PDB entry 5YL2 | X-ray diffraction, 2.09 A resolution | chains A and B of the 6 polymer chains in the assembly

# Chain A
Molecule: Tubulin alpha-1B chain
Organism: Sus scrofa
Reference sequence: Q2XVP4 (TBA1B_PIG); numbering as in UniProt (aligned over 1-451)
Chain sequence (451 residues; each row starts with the number of its first residue):
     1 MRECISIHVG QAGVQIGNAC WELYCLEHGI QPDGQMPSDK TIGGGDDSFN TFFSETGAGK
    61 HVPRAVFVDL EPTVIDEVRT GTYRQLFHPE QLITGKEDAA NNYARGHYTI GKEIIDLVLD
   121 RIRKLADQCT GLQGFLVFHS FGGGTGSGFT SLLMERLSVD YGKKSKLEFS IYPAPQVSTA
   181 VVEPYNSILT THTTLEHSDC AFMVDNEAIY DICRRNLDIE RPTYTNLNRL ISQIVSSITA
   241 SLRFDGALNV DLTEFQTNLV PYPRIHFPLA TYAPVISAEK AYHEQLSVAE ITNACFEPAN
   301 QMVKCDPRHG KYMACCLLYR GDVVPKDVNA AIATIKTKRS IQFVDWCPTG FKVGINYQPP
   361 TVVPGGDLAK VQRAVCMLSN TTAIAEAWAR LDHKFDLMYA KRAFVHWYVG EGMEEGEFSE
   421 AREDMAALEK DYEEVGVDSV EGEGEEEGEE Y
Unresolved in the structure: 438-451
Swiss-Prot annotation at these positions:
  - motif: Met1 to Cys4 (MREC motif)
  - active site: Glu254
  - binding site (GTP): Gly10, Gln11, Ala12, Gln15, Glu71, Ala99, Ser140, Gly143, Gly144, Thr145, Gly146, Thr179, Glu183, Asn206, Tyr224, Asn228, Leu252
  - binding site (Mg(2+)): Glu71
  - site: Tyr451 (Involved in polymerization)
  - modified residue: Lys40 (N6,N6,N6-trimethyllysine), Ser48 (Phosphoserine), Ser232 (Phosphoserine), Tyr282 (3'-nitrotyrosine), Arg339 (Omega-N-methylarginine), Ser439 (Phosphoserine), Glu443 (5-glutamyl polyglutamate), Glu445 (5-glutamyl polyglutamate), Tyr451 (3'-nitrotyrosine)
  - cross-link (Glycyl lysine isopeptide (Lys-Gly)): Lys326 (interchain with G-Cter in ubiquitin), Lys370 (interchain with G-Cter in ubiquitin)
Bound ions: Ca2+: Asp39, Thr41, Gly44, Glu55
Small-molecule neighbours:
  - 8WU ((E)-1-(5-methoxy-2,2-dimethyl-chromen-8-yl)-3-(4-methoxy-3-oxidanyl-phenyl)prop-2-en-1-one): Thr179, Ala180, Val181
  - GTP (guanosine-5'-triphosphate): Gly10, Gln11, Ala12, Gln15, Ile16, Asp69, Glu71, Asp98, Ala99, Ala100, Asn101, Ser140, Gly142, Gly143, Gly144, Thr145, Gly146, Ile171, Pro173, Val177, Ser178, Thr179, Glu183, Asn206, Tyr224, Leu227, Asn228, Ile231
From the paper describing this entry:
  - binding site for 8WU: Thr179

# Chain B
Molecule: Tubulin beta chain
Organism: Sus scrofa
Reference sequence: A0A287AGU7 (A0A287AGU7_PIG); residues 1-445 here = UniProt positions 1-445
Chain sequence (445 residues; each row starts with the number of its first residue):
     1 MREIVHIQAG QCGNQIGAKF WEVISDEHGI DPTGSYHGDS DLQLERINVY YNEATGNKYV
    61 PRAILVDLEP GTMDSVRSGP FGQIFRPDNF VFGQSGAGNN WAKGHYTEGA ELVDSVLDVV
   121 RKESESCDCL QGFQLTHSLG GGTGSGMGTL LISKIREEYP DRIMNTFSVM PSPKVSDTVV
   181 EPYNATLSVH QLVENTDETY CIDNEALYDI CFRTLKLTTP TYGDLNHLVS ATMSGVTTCL
   241 RFPGQLNADL RKLAVNMVPF PRLHFFMPGF APLTSRGSQQ YRALTVPELT QQMFDSKNMM
   301 AACDPRHGRY LTVAAIFRGR MSMKEVDEQM LNVQNKNSSY FVEWIPNNVK TAVCDIPPRG
   361 LKMSATFIGN STAIQELFKR ISEQFTAMFR RKAFLHWYTG EGMDEMEFTE AESNMNDLVS
   421 EYQQYQDATA DEQGEFEEEE GEDEA
Unresolved in the structure: 429-445
Bound ions: Mg2+: Gln11 (together with GDP)
Small-molecule neighbours:
  - 8WU ((E)-1-(5-methoxy-2,2-dimethyl-chromen-8-yl)-3-(4-methoxy-3-oxidanyl-phenyl)prop-2-en-1-one): Tyr200, Val236, Cys239, Leu240, Leu246, Ala248, Asp249, Lys252, Leu253, Asn256, Met257, Thr312, Val313, Ala314, Ala315, Asn347, Asn348, Val349, Lys350, Thr351, Ala352, Ile368
  - GDP (guanosine-5'-diphosphate): Gly10, Gln11, Cys12, Gln15, Ile16, Asp67, Ala97, Asn99, Ser138, Gly140, Gly141, Gly142, Thr143, Gly144, Val169, Pro171, Val175, Asp177, Glu181, Asn204, Leu207, Tyr222, Leu225, Asn226

# Interface between chain A and chain B
Contacting residue pairs (51):
  Glu71(A) with Asn247(B), hydrogen bond
  Thr73(A) with Asn247(B), hydrogen bond
  Lys96(A) with Met1(B), hydrogen bond (backbone-backbone); Asp128(B), salt bridge
  Glu97(A) with Met1(B); Cys129(B); Arg162(B), salt bridge
  Asp98(A) with Lys252(B), salt bridge
  Ala100(A) with Arg251(B); Lys252(B); Val255(B)
  Asn101(A) with Lys252(B); Asn256(B), hydrogen bond
  Arg105(A) with Met1(B); Arg251(B)
  Pro175(A) with Asn347(B)
  Ser178(A) with Lys350(B)
  Thr179(A) with Leu246(B)
  Ala180(A) with Asn256(B)
  Val181(A) with Asn256(B), hydrogen bond (backbone-side chain); Ile345(B), hydrophobic; Pro346(B)
  Glu220(A) with Lys324(B), salt bridge
  Arg221(A) with Gln245(B); Met323(B); Asp327(B), salt bridge
  Lys394(A) with Pro346(B); Asn347(B)
  Leu397(A) with Glu343(B); Trp344(B)
  Met398(A) with Trp344(B), hydrogen bond (backbone-backbone); Pro346(B)
  Lys401(A) with Phe260(B); Trp344(B); Ala428(B)
  Arg402(A) with Phe260(B)
  Ala403(A) with Pro259(B); Phe260(B), hydrophobic; Trp344(B), hydrophobic
  Phe404(A) with Val255(B); Asn256(B); Val258(B); Pro259(B), hydrogen bond (backbone-backbone); Ile345(B), hydrophobic
  His406(A) with Val258(B); Pro259(B), hydrogen bond (side chain-backbone); Phe260(B); Pro261(B)
  Trp407(A) with Ala254(B); Val255(B), hydrogen bond (side chain-backbone); Val258(B), hydrogen bond (side chain-backbone)
Also at the interface, not in a pair above, chain A (27 interface residues in all): Gln176, Val182, Tyr210
Also at the interface, not in a pair above, chain B (30 interface residues in all): Met257, Thr312, Leu331, Asn348

# In short
Chain A and chain B form an interface of 27 and 30 residues respectively; the contacts include 10 hydrogen
bonds and 5 salt bridges. Polar contacts include Lys96(A)-Asp128(B), Glu97(A)-Arg162(B) and
Asp98(A)-Lys252(B). Compound 8WU is bound between chain A and chain B. Bound to chain A: GTP. From the paper:
a binding site for 8WU at Thr179(A).
Here chain A is Tubulin alpha-1B chain and chain B is Tubulin beta chain, both from Sus scrofa. Entry 5YL2
(Crystal structure of T2R-TTL-Y28 complex) was determined by X-ray diffraction together with 5XIW, 5YLJ, 5YLS
and 5XP3 from the same study.
